Entry 6C1E (X-ray diffraction, 2.86 A resolution); this record covers chains A and B.

[Chain A]
Molecule: Ion transport protein
Source organism: Arcobacter butzleri (strain RM4018)
Reference sequence: A8EVM5 (A8EVM5_ARCB4); residues 1001-1267 here correspond to UniProt positions 1-267 (UniProt number = residue number - 1000)
Amino-acid sequence (285 residues; each row starts with the number of its first residue):
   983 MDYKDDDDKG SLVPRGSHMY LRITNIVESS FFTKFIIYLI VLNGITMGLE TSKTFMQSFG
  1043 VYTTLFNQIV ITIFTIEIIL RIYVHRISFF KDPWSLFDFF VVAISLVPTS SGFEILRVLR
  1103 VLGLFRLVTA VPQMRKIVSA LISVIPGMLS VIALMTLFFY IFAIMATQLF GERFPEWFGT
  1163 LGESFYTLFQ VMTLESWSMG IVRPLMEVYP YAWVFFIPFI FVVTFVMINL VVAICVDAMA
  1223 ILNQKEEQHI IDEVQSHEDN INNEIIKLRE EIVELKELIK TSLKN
Disordered / not traced: 983-1000, 1222-1267
Construct notes: initiating methionine (983); expression tag (984-1000); engineered mutation Gly-1105 (Arg105 in A8EVM5), Cys-1217 (Ile217 in A8EVM5)
Residues lining bound ligands:
  - BNC (5-beta-24-nor-cholane-3(alpha),7(alpha),12(alpha)-triol): Ser-1012, Thr-1015, Lys-1016, Ile-1019, Ala-1112, Val-1113, Pro-1114, Gln-1115
  - 1,2-dimyristoyl-sn-glycero-3-phosphocholine (PX4), molecule 1: Ile-1022, Val-1023, Gly-1026, Ile-1027, Gly-1030, Leu-1031, Ser-1034, Lys-1035, Thr-1036, Leu-1106, Leu-1109
  - 1,2-dimyristoyl-sn-glycero-3-phosphocholine (PX4), molecule 2: Val-1023, Leu-1109, Gln-1115, Met-1116
  - 1,2-dimyristoyl-sn-glycero-3-phosphocholine (PX4), molecule 3: Leu-1031, Ser-1034, Thr-1036
  - 1,2-dimyristoyl-sn-glycero-3-phosphocholine (PX4), molecule 4: Pro-1075, Trp-1076, Phe-1079, Phe-1107, Val-1110, Val-1120, Ser-1121, Ile-1124
  - 1,2-dimyristoyl-sn-glycero-3-phosphocholine (PX4), molecule 5: Phe-1095, Ile-1097, Leu-1101, Leu-1104
  - 1,2-dimyristoyl-sn-glycero-3-phosphocholine (PX4), molecule 6: Ile-1124, Ile-1127, Met-1130, Phe-1171, Met-1174, Thr-1175, Leu-1176, Met-1209
  - 1,2-dimyristoyl-sn-glycero-3-phosphocholine (PX4), molecule 7: Ile-1134, Met-1137, Thr-1138, Phe-1141, Gly-1164, Glu-1165, Phe-1167, Tyr-1168, Phe-1171, Met-1209, Leu-1212
  - 1,2-dimyristoyl-sn-glycero-3-phosphocholine (PX4), molecule 8: Ala-1135, Thr-1138, Leu-1139, Tyr-1142, Thr-1162, Leu-1163, Gly-1164, Phe-1167
  - 1,2-dimyristoyl-sn-glycero-3-phosphocholine (PX4), molecule 9: Leu-1136, Phe-1140, Val-1204
  - 1,2-dimyristoyl-sn-glycero-3-phosphocholine (PX4), molecule 10: Phe-1144, Met-1147, Leu-1151, Phe-1152, Arg-1155, Val-1190, Tyr-1191, Tyr-1193, Ala-1194, Val-1196, Phe-1197, Pro-1200
  - 1,2-dimyristoyl-sn-glycero-3-phosphocholine (PX4), molecule 11: Leu-1176, Phe-1203, Val-1204, Thr-1206, Phe-1207
  - 1,2-dimyristoyl-sn-glycero-3-phosphocholine (PX4), molecule 12: Met-1188, Pro-1192, Trp-1195, Ile-1199, Phe-1203
  - 1,2-dimyristoyl-sn-glycero-3-phosphocholine (PX4), molecule 13: Tyr-1193, Trp-1195, Val-1196
From the paper describing this entry:
  - contacts within the chain: Glu-1059/Arg-1108 (salt bridge) (from molecular simulation)

[Chain B]
Molecule: Ion transport protein
Source organism: Arcobacter butzleri (strain RM4018)
Reference sequence: A8EVM5 (A8EVM5_ARCB4); residues 2001-2267 here correspond to UniProt positions 1-267 (UniProt number = residue number - 2000)
Amino-acid sequence (285 residues; numbered 1983 to 2267; the number before each row is that of its first residue):
  1983 MDYKDDDDKG SLVPRGSHMY LRITNIVESS FFTKFIIYLI VLNGITMGLE TSKTFMQSFG
  2043 VYTTLFNQIV ITIFTIEIIL RIYVHRISFF KDPWSLFDFF VVAISLVPTS SGFEILRVLR
  2103 VLGLFRLVTA VPQMRKIVSA LISVIPGMLS VIALMTLFFY IFAIMATQLF GERFPEWFGT
  2163 LGESFYTLFQ VMTLESWSMG IVRPLMEVYP YAWVFFIPFI FVVTFVMINL VVAICVDAMA
  2223 ILNQKEEQHI IDEVQSHEDN INNEIIKLRE EIVELKELIK TSLKN
Disordered / not traced: 1983-2000, 2222-2267
Construct notes: initiating methionine (1983); expression tag (1984-2000); engineered mutation Gly-2105 (Arg105 in A8EVM5), Cys-2217 (Ile217 in A8EVM5)
Residues lining bound ligands:
  - 1,2-dimyristoyl-sn-glycero-3-phosphocholine (PX4), molecule 1: Ile-2022, Val-2023, Gly-2026, Ile-2027, Gly-2030, Leu-2031, Thr-2033, Ser-2034, Lys-2035, Thr-2036, Leu-2106, Leu-2109
  - 1,2-dimyristoyl-sn-glycero-3-phosphocholine (PX4), molecule 2: Val-2023, Leu-2109, Gln-2115, Met-2116
  - 1,2-dimyristoyl-sn-glycero-3-phosphocholine (PX4), molecule 3: Pro-2075, Trp-2076, Phe-2079, Phe-2107, Val-2110, Val-2120, Ser-2121, Ile-2124
  - 1,2-dimyristoyl-sn-glycero-3-phosphocholine (PX4), molecule 4: Phe-2095, Ile-2097, Leu-2101, Leu-2104
  - 1,2-dimyristoyl-sn-glycero-3-phosphocholine (PX4), molecule 5: Ile-2127, Met-2130, Phe-2171, Met-2174, Thr-2175, Leu-2176, Met-2209
  - 1,2-dimyristoyl-sn-glycero-3-phosphocholine (PX4), molecule 6: Ile-2134, Met-2137, Thr-2138, Phe-2141, Thr-2162, Gly-2164, Glu-2165, Phe-2167, Tyr-2168, Phe-2171, Met-2209, Leu-2212
  - 1,2-dimyristoyl-sn-glycero-3-phosphocholine (PX4), molecule 7: Leu-2136, Phe-2140, Val-2204
  - 1,2-dimyristoyl-sn-glycero-3-phosphocholine (PX4), molecule 8: Thr-2138, Leu-2139, Tyr-2142, Thr-2162, Leu-2163, Gly-2164, Phe-2167
  - 1,2-dimyristoyl-sn-glycero-3-phosphocholine (PX4), molecule 9: Phe-2140, Phe-2144, Met-2147, Leu-2151, Phe-2152, Arg-2155, Val-2190, Tyr-2191, Tyr-2193, Ala-2194, Val-2196, Phe-2197, Pro-2200, Val-2204
  - 1,2-dimyristoyl-sn-glycero-3-phosphocholine (PX4), molecule 10: Leu-2176, Ile-2202, Phe-2203, Val-2204, Thr-2206, Phe-2207, Ile-2210
  - 1,2-dimyristoyl-sn-glycero-3-phosphocholine (PX4), molecule 11: Met-2188, Pro-2192, Trp-2195, Ile-2199, Phe-2203
  - UHH ((3alpha,5alpha,7alpha,8alpha,12alpha,14beta,17alpha)-3,7,12-trihydroxychol-1-en-24-amide): Ser-2011, Ser-2012, Thr-2015, Lys-2016, Ile-2019, Val-2113, Pro-2114, Gln-2115

[Chain A / chain B interface]
Residue-residue contacts (57; chain A residue first):
  Gly-1026(A) / Tyr-2142(B)  hydrogen bond (backbone-side chain)
  Gly-1030(A) / Tyr-2142(B)
  Gly-1030(A) / Ile-2146(B)
  Thr-1033(A) / Thr-2149(B)
  Arg-1099(A) / Gln-2150(B)
  Val-1100(A) / Met-2147(B)  hydrophobic
  Val-1100(A) / Gln-2150(B)
  Val-1100(A) / Leu-2151(B)  hydrophobic
  Leu-1101(A) / Met-2147(B)  hydrophobic
  Val-1103(A) / Ile-2143(B)
  Val-1103(A) / Ile-2146(B)  hydrophobic
  Val-1103(A) / Met-2147(B)  hydrophobic
  Leu-1106(A) / Leu-2139(B)
  Leu-1106(A) / Tyr-2142(B)  hydrophobic
  Leu-1106(A) / Ile-2143(B)  hydrophobic
  Phe-1107(A) / Leu-2139(B)  hydrophobic
  Phe-1107(A) / Phe-2140(B)  hydrophobic
  Phe-1107(A) / Ile-2143(B)  hydrophobic
  Val-1110(A) / Leu-2136(B)  hydrophobic
  Ile-1119(A) / Ser-2132(B)
  Ile-1119(A) / Val-2133(B)  hydrophobic
  Val-1120(A) / Leu-2136(B)  hydrophobic
  Leu-1123(A) / Leu-2136(B)  hydrophobic
  Leu-1123(A) / Phe-2207(B)
  Leu-1123(A) / Asn-2211(B)
  Glu-1158(A) / Arg-2185(B)
  Trp-1159(A) / Arg-2185(B)
  Tyr-1168(A) / Trp-2179(B)
  Tyr-1168(A) / Ser-2180(B)  hydrogen bond
  Tyr-1168(A) / Val-2184(B)
  Tyr-1168(A) / Arg-2185(B)
  Tyr-1168(A) / Met-2188(B)
  Thr-1169(A) / Arg-2185(B)  hydrogen bond
  Phe-1171(A) / Trp-2179(B)  hydrophobic
  Phe-1171(A) / Ile-2199(B)  hydrophobic
  Phe-1171(A) / Phe-2203(B)  hydrophobic
  Gln-1172(A) / Trp-2179(B)
  Gln-1172(A) / Ser-2180(B)  hydrogen bond
  Gln-1172(A) / Met-2181(B)
  Gln-1172(A) / Arg-2185(B)  hydrogen bond
  Thr-1175(A) / Leu-2176(B)
  Thr-1175(A) / Trp-2179(B)  hydrogen bond
  Glu-1177(A) / Leu-2176(B)
  Glu-1177(A) / Ser-2178(B)
  Glu-1177(A) / Trp-2179(B)
  Glu-1177(A) / Ser-2180(B)  hydrogen bond (side chain-backbone)
  Glu-1177(A) / Met-2181(B)  hydrogen bond (side chain-backbone)
  Ser-1178(A) / Met-2181(B)
  Gly-1182(A) / Met-2181(B)
  Ile-1183(A) / Met-2181(B)  hydrophobic
  Val-1213(A) / Ile-2210(B)  hydrophobic
  Ile-1216(A) / Asn-2211(B)
  Ile-1216(A) / Val-2214(B)
  Cys-1217(A) / Val-2214(B)  hydrophobic
  Cys-1217(A) / Val-2218(B)
  Met-1221(A) / Val-2218(B)
  Met-1221(A) / Met-2221(B)  hydrophobic
Interface residues without a listed pair, chain A (37 interface residues in all): Ile-1027, Met-1029, Leu-1104, Leu-1109, Met-1116, Val-1126, Ile-1127, Met-1130, Ala-1220
Interface residues without a listed pair, chain B (34 interface residues in all): Ala-2135, Phe-2144, Leu-2163, Trp-2195, Ile-2202, Val-2208

[Overview]
The interface between chain A and chain B involves 37 residues on one side and 34 on the other, with 8
hydrogen bonds. Polar contacts include Gly-1026(A)/Tyr-2142(B), Tyr-1168(A)/Ser-2180(B) and
Thr-1169(A)/Arg-2185(B). 11 1,2-dimyristoyl-sn-glycero-3-phosphocholine molecules are bound between chain A
and chain B. From the paper: contacts within the chain involving Glu-1059(A) and Arg-1108(A).
Both chains are Ion transport protein (Arcobacter butzleri (strain RM4018)). Entry 6C1E (NavAb NormoPP mutant)
was determined by X-ray diffraction together with 6C1K, 6C1M and 6C1P from the same study.
